9ERL - chains B and C of the 6 polymer chains in the assembly; structure by electron microscopy, 3.00 A resolution.

[Chain B]
Name: Na(+)-translocating ferredoxin:NAD(+) oxidoreductase complex subunit B
Source organism: Acetobacterium woodii DSM 1030
Notes: EC 7.2.1.2
UniProtKB: H6LC27 (RNFB_ACEWD); numbering as in UniProt (aligned over 1-333)
Chain sequence (333 residues; row label = number of the first residue in the row):
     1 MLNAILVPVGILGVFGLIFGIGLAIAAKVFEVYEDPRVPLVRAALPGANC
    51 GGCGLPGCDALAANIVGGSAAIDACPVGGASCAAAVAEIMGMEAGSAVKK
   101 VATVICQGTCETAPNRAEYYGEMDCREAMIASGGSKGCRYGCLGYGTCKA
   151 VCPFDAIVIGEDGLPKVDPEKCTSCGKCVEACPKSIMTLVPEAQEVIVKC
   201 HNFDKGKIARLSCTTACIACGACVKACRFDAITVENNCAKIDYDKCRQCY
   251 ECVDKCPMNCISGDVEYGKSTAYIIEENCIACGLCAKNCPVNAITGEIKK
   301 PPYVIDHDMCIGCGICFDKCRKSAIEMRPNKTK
Metal / ion sites: 4Fe-4S cluster Fe site 1: Cys50, Cys53, Cys58, Cys75; 4Fe-4S cluster Fe site 2: Cys106, Cys138, Cys200, Cys213; 4Fe-4S cluster Fe site 3: Cys125, Cys142, Cys148, Cys182; 4Fe-4S cluster Fe site 4: Cys152, Cys172, Cys175, Cys178; 4Fe-4S cluster Fe site 5: Cys217, Cys220, Cys223, Cys256; 4Fe-4S cluster Fe site 6: Cys227, Cys246, Cys252; 4Fe-4S cluster Fe site 7: Cys279, Cys282, Cys285, Cys320; 4Fe-4S cluster Fe site 8: Cys289, Cys310, Cys313, Cys316
Small-molecule neighbours:
  - 4Fe-4S cluster (SF4), molecule 1: Pro46, Gly47, Asn49, Cys50, Gly51, Gly52, Cys53, Cys58, Leu61, Cys75, Val77
  - 4Fe-4S cluster (SF4), molecule 2: Ala102, Cys152, Pro153, Phe154, Ala156, Ile157, Val167, Lys171, Cys172, Thr173, Cys175, Lys177, Cys178
  - 4Fe-4S cluster (SF4), molecule 3: Cys106, Gln107, Gly108, Ala113, Lys136, Cys138, Tyr140, Gly141, Lys199, Cys200, His201, Asn202, Cys213, Thr215, Ala216
  - 4Fe-4S cluster (SF4), molecule 4: Cys125, Cys142, Leu143, Gly144, Tyr145, Gly146, Thr147, Cys148, Pro165, Cys182, Pro183, Lys184, Ile186, Met187
  - 4Fe-4S cluster (SF4), molecule 5: Val196, Cys227, Phe229, Ala231, Ile232, Ile241, Cys246, Arg247, Gln248, Cys249, Tyr250, Glu251, Cys252
  - 4Fe-4S cluster (SF4), molecule 6: Cys217, Ile218, Ala219, Cys220, Gly221, Ala222, Cys223, Val234, Ala239, Cys256, Pro257, Cys260, Ile261
  - 4Fe-4S cluster (SF4), molecule 7: Thr271, Cys289, Pro290, Val291, Ile294, Cys310, Gly312, Cys313, Gly314, Ile315, Cys316, Met327
  - 4Fe-4S cluster (SF4), molecule 8: Ile274, Cys279, Cys282, Gly283, Leu284, Cys285, Tyr303, Cys320, Arg321, Ala324, Ile325
UniProt features mapped onto this chain:
  - region: Met1 to Ala27 (Hydrophobic)
  - binding site ([4Fe-4S] cluster): Cys50, Cys53, Cys58, Cys75, Cys138, Cys142, Cys148, Cys152, Cys172, Cys175, Cys178, Cys182, Cys217, Cys220, Cys223, Cys227, Cys246, Cys249, Cys252, Cys256 and 8 more in UniProt

[Chain C]
Name: Na(+)-translocating ferredoxin:NAD(+) oxidoreductase complex subunit C
Source organism: Acetobacterium woodii DSM 1030
Notes: EC 7.2.1.2
UniProtKB: H6LC32 (RNFC_ACEWD); residues 1-443 here = UniProt positions 1-443
Chain sequence (443 residues; each row starts with the number of its first residue):
     1 MNVKHGTFKGGIHPPYRKESTAEVPLGFGKKPEMVIIPMSLHIGAPCTPI
    51 VKKGDTVFLGQRVGEPNGFVSVPVHASVSGKVIAVEERPHASGDRVMSVV
   101 IESDGLDTIDPSIKPYGTLEDMDADAIKKMVLNAGIVGLGGATFPTHVKL
   151 AIPPDKKVDCVVLNGAECEPYLTADHHLMTSQAEKVVMGLKLAMKSVGVE
   201 KGFIGVEDNKTDAIEALVKAIGNDSRLEVYSLHTKYPQGAEKQLIAAITG
   251 REVPSGALPADAGVVVMNVGTAAQIAESMITGLPLYKRYLTCTGDAIKNP
   301 QTIEIRIGVPFQSVIDQCGGFSSEPGKVISGGPMMGVTQFVTDIPVMKGT
   351 SGILCLTKESAKIATPSNCIHCGKCVGVCPIHLQPLNIAEYSQRNMWDKC
   401 ESNNAMDCIECGSCSYICPAKRTLVSSIRVAKREIIAQRRKGN
Metal / ion sites: 4Fe-4S cluster Fe site 1: Cys369, Cys372, Cys375, Cys418; 4Fe-4S cluster Fe site 2: Cys379, Cys408, Cys411, Cys414
Small-molecule neighbours:
  - FMN (flavin mononucleotide): Gly138, Leu139, Gly140, Lys149, Asn164, Ala166, Glu167, Cys168, Tyr236, Gly239, Ala240, Glu241, Val266, Met267, Asn268, Thr271, Met335, Ile409, Cys411
  - 4Fe-4S cluster (SF4), molecule 1: Cys369, Ile370, His371, Cys372, Gly373, Lys374, Cys375, Leu386, Cys418, Pro419, Ala420, Arg422, Leu424
  - 4Fe-4S cluster (SF4), molecule 2: Cys379, Pro380, Ile381, Pro385, Cys408, Ile409, Glu410, Cys411, Gly412, Ser413, Cys414, Val425, Ile428
UniProt features mapped onto this chain:
  - binding site ([4Fe-4S] cluster): Cys369, Cys372, Cys375, Cys379, Cys408, Cys411, Cys414, Cys418

[How chain B and chain C interact]
Contacting residue pairs (16):
  Arg116(B) - Gly93(C)
  Arg116(B) - Phe340(C)
  Tyr120(B) - Ile363(C)
  Tyr120(B) - Ala364(C)  hydrogen bond (side chain-backbone)
  Glu122(B) - Gln393(C)  hydrogen bond
  Glu122(B) - Thr423(C)
  Arg126(B) - Asn395(C)
  Arg126(B) - Glu434(C)  salt bridge
  Glu127(B) - Ser426(C)  hydrogen bond
  Glu127(B) - Ser427(C)
  Ile130(B) - Val430(C)  hydrophobic
  Ile130(B) - Arg433(C)
  Ser132(B) - Val337(C)
  Ser132(B) - Phe340(C)
  Gly134(B) - Phe340(C)
  Arg139(B) - Gly93(C)
Interface residues without a listed pair, chain B (15 interface residues in all): Ala117, Met129, Ser135, Val151, Glu180, Ile208
Interface residues without a listed pair, chain C (21 interface residues in all): Ser92, Asp94, Arg95, Thr338, Pro366, Trp397, Arg429, Lys441

[In short]
15 residues of chain B and 21 residues of chain C are in contact; the contacts include 3 hydrogen bonds and 1
salt bridge. Among the polar pairs are Arg126(B)-Glu434(C), Tyr120(B)-Ala364(C) and Glu122(B)-Gln393(C). Bound
to chain B: 8 copies of 4Fe-4S cluster.
Here chain B is Na(+)-translocating ferredoxin:NAD(+) oxidoreductase complex subunit B and chain C is
Na(+)-translocating ferredoxin:NAD(+) oxidoreductase complex subunit C, both from Acetobacterium woodii DSM
1030. Entry 9ERL (Cryo-EM structure of sodium pumping Rnf complex from Acetobacterium woodii in apo state) was
determined by electron microscopy (same publication as 9ERI, 9ERJ and 9ERK).
